PDB entry 1ENJ | X-ray diffraction, 1.80 A resolution | chain A

[Chain A]
Name: Endonuclease V
Source organism: Enterobacteria phage T4
Notes: EC 3.1.25.1
Reference sequence: P04418 (END5_BPT4); residue numbers follow UniProt; this construct covers 1-138
Sequence (138 residues; row label = number of the first residue in the row):
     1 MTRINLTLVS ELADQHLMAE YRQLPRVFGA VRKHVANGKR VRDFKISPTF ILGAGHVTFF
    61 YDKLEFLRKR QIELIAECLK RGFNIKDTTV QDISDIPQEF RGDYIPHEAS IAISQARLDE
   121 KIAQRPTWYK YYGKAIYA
Not modelled in the structure: 1
Differences from the reference sequence: conflict Gln23 (Glu in P04418)
UniProt features mapped onto this chain:
  - active site: Thr2 (Nucleophile)
  - site: Arg3 (Substrate binding), Arg22 (Substrate binding), Arg26 (Transition state stabilizer), Arg117 (Substrate binding), Lys121 (Substrate binding)
  - mutagenesis: Arg3 (R3K: Complete loss of DNA glycosylase activity), Glu11 (E11Q: 24% decrease in DNA glycosylase activity), His16 (H16A: 30% decrease in enzymatic activity; H16C: 40% decrease in enzymatic activity; H16D: 60% decrease in enzymatic activity; H16E: 50% decrease in enzymatic activity ...), Tyr21 (Y21F: No effect on DNA glycosylase activity), Arg22 (R22Q: Almost complete loss of DNA glycosylase activity), Arg26 (R26Q: Almost complete loss of DNA glycosylase activity), Arg32 (R32Q: 10% decrease in DNA glycosylase activity), Arg40 (R40Q: 20% decrease in DNA glycosylase activity), Arg42 (R42Q: 25% decrease in DNA glycosylase activity), Arg68 (R68Q: 35% decrease in DNA glycosylase activity), Lys86 (K86Q: No effect on DNA glycosylase activity), Asp87 (D87E: No effect on DNA glycosylase activity; D87N: 20% decrease in DNA glycosylase activity), 8 further mutagenesis entries in UniProt

[Overview]
UniProt lists active-site residue Thr2 and 20 mutagenesis sites.
Chain A is Endonuclease V (Enterobacteria phage T4); the structure, Crystal structure of a pyrimidine dimer
specific excision repair enzyme from bacteriophage T4: refinement at 1.45 ..., was determined by X-ray
diffraction, deposited together with 1ENI, 1ENK and 2END.
